1YTV - chains A and B of the 4 polymer chains in the assembly; structure by X-ray diffraction, 1.80 A resolution.

Chain A (and B):
Molecule: Maltose-binding periplasmic protein
Source organism: Escherichia coli
Notes: fragment: c-terminal residues 27-392; chain B of this document is another copy of the same molecule, construct and numbering; everything in this record applies to it too
Reference sequence: P02928 (MALE_ECOLI); residues 15-380 here correspond to UniProt positions 27-392 (UniProt number = residue number + 12)
Chain sequence (366 residues; each row starts with the number of its first residue):
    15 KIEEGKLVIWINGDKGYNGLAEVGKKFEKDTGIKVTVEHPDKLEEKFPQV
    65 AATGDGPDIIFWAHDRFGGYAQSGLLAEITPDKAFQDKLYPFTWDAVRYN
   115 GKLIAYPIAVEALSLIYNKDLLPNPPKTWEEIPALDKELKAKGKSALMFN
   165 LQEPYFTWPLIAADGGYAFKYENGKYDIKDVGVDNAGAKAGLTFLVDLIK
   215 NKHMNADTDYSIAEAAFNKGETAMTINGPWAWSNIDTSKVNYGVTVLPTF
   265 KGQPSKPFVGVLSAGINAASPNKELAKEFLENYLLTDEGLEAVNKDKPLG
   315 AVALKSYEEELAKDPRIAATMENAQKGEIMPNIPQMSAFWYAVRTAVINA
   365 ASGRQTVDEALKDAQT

Interface between chain A and chain B:
Contacting residue pairs (20; chain A residue first):
  Pro-95(A) with Asp-96(B)
  Asp-96(A) with Pro-95(B); Asp-96(B), hydrogen bond (side chain-backbone); Glu-295(B)
  Lys-97(A) with Glu-288(B)
  Ala-98(A) with Glu-288(B); Glu-295(B); Asn-296(B)
  Asp-101(A) with Glu-292(B)
  Lys-102(A) with Asn-296(B)
  Glu-288(A) with Lys-97(B); Ala-98(B), hydrogen bond (side chain-backbone)
  Lys-291(A) with Ala-98(B)
  Glu-292(A) with Lys-97(B); Ala-98(B); Asp-101(B)
  Glu-295(A) with Asp-96(B); Ala-98(B)
  Asn-296(A) with Ala-98(B); Lys-102(B)
Also at the interface, not in a pair above, chain A (13 interface residues in all): Thr-94, Phe-99
Also at the interface, not in a pair above, chain B (13 interface residues in all): Thr-94, Phe-99, Lys-291

Overview:
The chain A/chain B interface involves 13 residues from each chain; the contacts include 2 hydrogen bonds.
Polar pairs include Asp-96(A)/Asp-96(B) and Glu-288(A)/Ala-98(B).
Both chains are Maltose-binding periplasmic protein (Escherichia coli). Entry 1YTV (Maltose-binding protein
fusion to a C-terminal fragment of the V1a vasopressin receptor) was determined by X-ray diffraction.
